8H40 - chains C and D of the 11 polymer chains in the assembly; structure by electron microscopy, 3.60 A resolution.

# Chain C (and D)
Molecule: DNA-directed RNA polymerase subunit alpha
Notes: EC 2.7.7.6; chain D of this document is another copy of the same molecule, construct and numbering; everything in this record applies to it too
Reference sequence: Q8YPK3 (RPOA_NOSS1); numbering as in UniProt (aligned over 2-235)
Chain sequence (236 residues; numbered 0 to 235; the number before each row is that of its first residue; numbering starts at 0):
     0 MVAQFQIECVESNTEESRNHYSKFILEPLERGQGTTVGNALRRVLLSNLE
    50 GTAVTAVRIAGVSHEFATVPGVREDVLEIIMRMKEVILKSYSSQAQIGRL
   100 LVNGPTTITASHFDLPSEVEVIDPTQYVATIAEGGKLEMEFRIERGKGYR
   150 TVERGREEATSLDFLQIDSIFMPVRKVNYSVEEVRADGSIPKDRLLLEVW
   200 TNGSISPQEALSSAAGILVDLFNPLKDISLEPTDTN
Unresolved in the structure: 0-2, 229-235
Sequence notes: initiating methionine (0); expression tag (1)

# Chain C / chain D interface
Contacting residue pairs (54):
  Phe4(C) with Pro223(D), hydrophobic
  Ile6(C) with Pro223(D); Ile227(D), hydrophobic; Ser228(D), hydrogen bond (backbone-side chain)
  Glu7(C) with Ser228(D)
  Cys8(C) with Ser228(D)
  Phe23(C) with Ser228(D)
  Arg30(C) with Gly147(D); Arg153(D)
  Gly31(C) with Arg42(D), hydrogen bond (backbone-side chain)
  Gln32(C) with Leu220(D)
  Thr34(C) with Arg42(D), hydrogen bond
  Thr35(C) with Arg42(D)
  Val36(C) with Leu220(D), hydrophobic
  Asn38(C) with Thr35(D)
  Leu40(C) with Leu224(D), hydrophobic
  Arg42(C) with Thr34(D); Thr35(D), hydrogen bond
  Asn47(C) with Arg30(D), hydrogen bond (side chain-backbone)
  Arg153(C) with Gly187(D), hydrogen bond (side chain-backbone); Ser188(D); Ile189(D)
  Gln207(C) with Asp226(D)
  Glu208(C) with Asp226(D), hydrogen bond (backbone-side chain)
  Leu210(C) with Leu224(D)
  Ser211(C) with Leu224(D); Lys225(D); Asp226(D), hydrogen bond (side chain-backbone)
  Ala214(C) with Phe221(D); Leu224(D), hydrophobic; Lys225(D)
  Gly215(C) with Lys225(D)
  Leu217(C) with Phe221(D), hydrophobic
  Val218(C) with Val218(D), hydrophobic; Phe221(D)
  Leu220(C) with Phe4(D), hydrophobic; Gln32(D)
  Phe221(C) with Leu217(D), hydrophobic; Val218(D), hydrophobic; Phe221(D), hydrophobic
  Leu224(C) with Phe4(D); Ile6(D), hydrophobic
  Lys225(C) with Ser211(D); Ala214(D); Gly215(D); Val218(D)
  Asp226(C) with Gln207(D); Glu208(D); Ser211(D), hydrogen bond (backbone-side chain)
  Ile227(C) with Gln5(D); Ile6(D)
  Ser228(C) with Ile6(D); Glu7(D); Cys8(D), hydrogen bond (side chain-backbone)
Other interface residues (no listed pair), chain C (38 interface residues in all): Gln3, Ala39, Lys146, Gly147, Ala213, Asn222, Pro223
Other interface residues (no listed pair), chain D (36 interface residues in all): Gly31, Val36, Ala39, Leu210, Asp219, Asn222

# Summary
Chain C and chain D form an interface of 38 and 36 residues respectively; the contacts include 10 hydrogen
bonds. Polar pairs include Ile6(C)-Ser228(D), Gly31(C)-Arg42(D) and Thr34(C)-Arg42(D).
Chain C and chain D are both DNA-directed RNA polymerase subunit alpha; the structure, Cryo-EM structure of
the transcription activation complex NtcA-TAC, was determined by electron microscopy, deposited together with
8H3V and 8H3Z.
